6IE3 - chain A; structure by X-ray diffraction, 1.97 A resolution.

Chain A:
Name: Nucleic acid dioxygenase ALKBH1
From: Homo sapiens
Notes: EC 1.14.11.51
Reference sequence: Q13686 (ALKB1_HUMAN); residue numbers follow UniProt; this construct covers 1-389
Amino-acid sequence (389 residues; row label = number of the first residue in the row):
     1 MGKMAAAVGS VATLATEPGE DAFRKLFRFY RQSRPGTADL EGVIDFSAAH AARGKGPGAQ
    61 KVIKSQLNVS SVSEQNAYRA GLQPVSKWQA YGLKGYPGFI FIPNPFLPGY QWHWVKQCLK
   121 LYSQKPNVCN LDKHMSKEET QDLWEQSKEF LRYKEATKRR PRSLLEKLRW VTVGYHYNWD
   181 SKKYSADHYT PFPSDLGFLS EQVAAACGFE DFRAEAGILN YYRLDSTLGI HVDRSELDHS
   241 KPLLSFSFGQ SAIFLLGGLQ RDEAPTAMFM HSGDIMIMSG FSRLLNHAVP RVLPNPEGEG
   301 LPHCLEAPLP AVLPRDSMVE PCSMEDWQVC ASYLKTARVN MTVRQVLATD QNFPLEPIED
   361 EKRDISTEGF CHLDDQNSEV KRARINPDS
Disordered / not traced: 1-18, 50-53, 133-139, 156-161, 348-389
Bound ions: Mn2+: H231, D233, H287
From the paper describing this entry:
  - mutagenesis - R24A/K25A, R28A/R31A, K158A/R159A/R160A/R162A, K167A/R169A: abolished catalytic activity
  - mutagenesis - K158A/R159A/R160A: decreased catalytic activity
  - specificity-determining residues: R169, W170, Y177, W179
  - mutagenesis - R24A/K25A/R28A/R31A: abolished catalytic activity on 6mA ssDNA

Overview:
H231, D233 and H287 coordinate Mn2+. The paper reports that R24A/K25A, R28A/R31A and K158A/R159A/R160A/R162A,
among others, abolish catalytic activity; specificity determinants R169, W170 and Y177 among others; 6
substitutions were tested in all.
Chain A is Nucleic acid dioxygenase ALKBH1 (Homo sapiens); the structure, Crystal structure of methyladenine
demethylase, was determined by X-ray diffraction.
